8UXV - chains X and Y of the 5 polymer chains in the assembly; structure by electron microscopy, 3.20 A resolution.

Chain X:
Molecule: miniGs399
Organism: Homo sapiens
Reference sequence: A0A804HIH4 (A0A804HIH4_HUMAN); residues 204-394 here correspond to UniProt positions 95-285 (UniProt number = residue number - 109)
Sequence (261 residues; numbered -7 to 394; 141 numbers in that range are skipped by the numbering (no residue carries them; nothing is unmodelled there); the number before each row is that of its first residue; numbers below 1 keep their minus sign (Gly-7 is residue -7)):
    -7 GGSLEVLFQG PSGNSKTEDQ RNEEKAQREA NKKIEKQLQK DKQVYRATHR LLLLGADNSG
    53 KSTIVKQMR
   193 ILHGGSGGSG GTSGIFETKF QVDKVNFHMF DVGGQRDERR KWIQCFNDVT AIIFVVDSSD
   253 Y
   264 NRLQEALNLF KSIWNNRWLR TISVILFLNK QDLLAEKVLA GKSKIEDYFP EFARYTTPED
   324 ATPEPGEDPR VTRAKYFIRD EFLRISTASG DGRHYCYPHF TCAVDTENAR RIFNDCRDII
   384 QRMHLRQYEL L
Not modelled in the structure: -7 to 13, 193-205, 322-327
Construct notes: expression tag (-7 to 61, 193-203); conflict Asp249 (Ala140 in A0A804HIH4), Asp252 (Ser143 in A0A804HIH4), Ala372 (Ile263 in A0A804HIH4), Ile375 (Val266 in A0A804HIH4)

Chain Y:
Molecule: Guanine nucleotide-binding protein G(I)/G(S)/G(T) subunit beta-1
Organism: Homo sapiens
Reference sequence: P62873 (GBB1_HUMAN); residue numbers follow UniProt; this construct covers 2-340
Sequence (370 residues; row label = number of the first residue in the row; numbers below 1 keep their minus sign (Met-29 is residue -29)):
   -29 MHHHHHHLEV LFQGPEDQVD PRLIDGKGSS GSELDQLRQE AEQLKNQIRD ARKACADATL
    31 SQITNNIDPV GRIQMRTRRT LRGHLAKIYA MHWGTDSRLL VSASQDGKLI IWDSYTTNKV
    91 HAIPLRSSWV MTCAYAPSGN YVACGGLDNI CSIYNLKTRE GNVRVSRELA GHTGYLSCCR
   151 FLDDNQIVTS SGDTTCALWD IETGQQTTTF TGHTGDVMSL SLAPDTRLFV SGACDASAKL
   211 WDVREGMCRQ TFTGHESDIN AICFFPNGNA FATGSDDATC RLFDLRADQE LMTYSHDNII
   271 CGITSVSFSK SGRLLLAGYD DFNCNVWDAL KADRAGVLAG HDNRVSCLGV TDDGMAVATG
   331 SWDSFLKIWN
Not modelled in the structure: -29 to 2
Construct notes: initiating methionine (-29); expression tag (-28 to 1)
UniProt features mapped onto this chain:
  - modified residue: Ser2 (N-acetylserine), His266 (Phosphohistidine)
  - natural variant: Leu30 (L30F: In MRD42; uncertain significance), Arg52 (R52G: In MRD42), Gly64 (G64V: In MRD42), Asp76 (D76E: In MRD42; D76G: In MRD42), Gly77 (G77S: In MRD42), Lys78 (K78R: In MRD42), Ile80 (I80N: In MRD42; I80T: In MRD42), His91 (H91R: In MRD42; uncertain significance), Ala92 (A92T: In MRD42), Pro94 (P94S: In MRD42), Leu95 (L95P: In MRD42), Arg96 (R96L: In MRD42), 5 further natural variant entries in UniProt

Chain X / chain Y interface:
Pairs across the interface - 46 pairs, chain X then chain Y:
  Gln19(X) - Asp83(Y)
  Gln19(X) - Thr86(Y)  hydrogen bond
  Gln19(X) - Asn88(Y)
  Asn23(X) - Asn88(Y)  hydrogen bond
  Ile26(X) - Lys89(Y)
  Ile26(X) - Val90(Y)
  Glu27(X) - Lys89(Y)  salt bridge
  Leu30(X) - Gly53(Y)
  Leu30(X) - Lys89(Y)
  Asp33(X) - Lys78(Y)  salt bridge
  Lys34(X) - Leu55(Y)
  Tyr37(X) - Leu55(Y)  hydrophobic
  Arg38(X) - Leu55(Y)
  Ile207(X) - Leu117(Y)
  Phe222(X) - Trp99(Y)  hydrophobic
  Gly226(X) - Asn119(Y)
  Gly226(X) - Thr143(Y)
  Gln227(X) - Leu117(Y)  hydrogen bond (side chain-backbone)
  Gln227(X) - Asn119(Y)
  Gln227(X) - Tyr145(Y)  hydrogen bond (side chain-backbone)
  Arg228(X) - Gly162(Y)  hydrogen bond (side chain-backbone)
  Arg228(X) - Asp186(Y)  salt bridge
  Arg232(X) - Cys204(Y)
  Arg232(X) - Asp228(Y)  salt bridge
  Lys233(X) - Tyr145(Y)
  Lys233(X) - Met188(Y)
  Lys233(X) - Cys204(Y)
  Lys233(X) - Asp228(Y)
  Lys233(X) - Asn230(Y)  hydrogen bond
  Lys233(X) - Asp246(Y)  salt bridge
  Trp234(X) - Leu117(Y)  hydrophobic
  Trp234(X) - Tyr145(Y)
  Gln236(X) - Tyr59(Y)
  Gln236(X) - Arg314(Y)  hydrogen bond
  Cys237(X) - Lys57(Y)
  Cys237(X) - Tyr59(Y)
  Cys237(X) - Gln75(Y)
  Cys237(X) - Trp99(Y)
  Cys237(X) - Met101(Y)  hydrophobic
  Phe238(X) - Trp99(Y)  hydrophobic
  Phe238(X) - Leu117(Y)  hydrophobic
  Asn239(X) - Lys57(Y)  hydrogen bond
  Asn239(X) - Trp332(Y)
  Trp281(X) - Asp290(Y)
  Trp281(X) - Arg314(Y)
  Trp281(X) - Trp332(Y)  hydrophobic
Also at the interface, not in a pair above, chain X (25 interface residues in all): Arg20, Glu230, Asp240
Also at the interface, not in a pair above, chain Y (36 interface residues in all): Ala56, Asp76, Ile80, Thr87, His91, Ala92, Gly144, Asp163, Thr164

Summary:
25 residues of chain X face 36 of chain Y across their interface; the contacts include 8 hydrogen bonds and 5
salt bridges. Polar pairs include Glu27(X)-Lys89(Y), Asp33(X)-Lys78(Y) and Arg228(X)-Asp186(Y).
Here chain X is miniGs399 and chain Y is Guanine nucleotide-binding protein G(I)/G(S)/G(T) subunit beta-1,
both from Homo sapiens. Entry 8UXV (Consensus olfactory receptor consOR51 in complex with mini-Gs trimeric
protein) was determined by electron microscopy, deposited together with 8UXY and 8UY0.
